7XID - chains B and C of the 5 polymer chains in the assembly; structure by electron microscopy, 3.30 A resolution.

== Chain B (and C) ==
Protein: Spike glycoprotein
From: Severe acute respiratory syndrome coronavirus 2
Notes: chain C of this document is another copy of the same molecule, construct and numbering; everything in this record applies to it too
Reference sequence: P0DTC2 (SPIKE_SARS2); aligned to UniProt positions 1-1208 over residues 1-1208
Amino-acid sequence (1267 residues; row label = number of the first residue in the row; note: 5 numbers in that range are skipped by the numbering (no residue carries them; nothing is unmodelled there); a row labelled like 214A-214B holds insertion residues (214A, then the next letters in order)):
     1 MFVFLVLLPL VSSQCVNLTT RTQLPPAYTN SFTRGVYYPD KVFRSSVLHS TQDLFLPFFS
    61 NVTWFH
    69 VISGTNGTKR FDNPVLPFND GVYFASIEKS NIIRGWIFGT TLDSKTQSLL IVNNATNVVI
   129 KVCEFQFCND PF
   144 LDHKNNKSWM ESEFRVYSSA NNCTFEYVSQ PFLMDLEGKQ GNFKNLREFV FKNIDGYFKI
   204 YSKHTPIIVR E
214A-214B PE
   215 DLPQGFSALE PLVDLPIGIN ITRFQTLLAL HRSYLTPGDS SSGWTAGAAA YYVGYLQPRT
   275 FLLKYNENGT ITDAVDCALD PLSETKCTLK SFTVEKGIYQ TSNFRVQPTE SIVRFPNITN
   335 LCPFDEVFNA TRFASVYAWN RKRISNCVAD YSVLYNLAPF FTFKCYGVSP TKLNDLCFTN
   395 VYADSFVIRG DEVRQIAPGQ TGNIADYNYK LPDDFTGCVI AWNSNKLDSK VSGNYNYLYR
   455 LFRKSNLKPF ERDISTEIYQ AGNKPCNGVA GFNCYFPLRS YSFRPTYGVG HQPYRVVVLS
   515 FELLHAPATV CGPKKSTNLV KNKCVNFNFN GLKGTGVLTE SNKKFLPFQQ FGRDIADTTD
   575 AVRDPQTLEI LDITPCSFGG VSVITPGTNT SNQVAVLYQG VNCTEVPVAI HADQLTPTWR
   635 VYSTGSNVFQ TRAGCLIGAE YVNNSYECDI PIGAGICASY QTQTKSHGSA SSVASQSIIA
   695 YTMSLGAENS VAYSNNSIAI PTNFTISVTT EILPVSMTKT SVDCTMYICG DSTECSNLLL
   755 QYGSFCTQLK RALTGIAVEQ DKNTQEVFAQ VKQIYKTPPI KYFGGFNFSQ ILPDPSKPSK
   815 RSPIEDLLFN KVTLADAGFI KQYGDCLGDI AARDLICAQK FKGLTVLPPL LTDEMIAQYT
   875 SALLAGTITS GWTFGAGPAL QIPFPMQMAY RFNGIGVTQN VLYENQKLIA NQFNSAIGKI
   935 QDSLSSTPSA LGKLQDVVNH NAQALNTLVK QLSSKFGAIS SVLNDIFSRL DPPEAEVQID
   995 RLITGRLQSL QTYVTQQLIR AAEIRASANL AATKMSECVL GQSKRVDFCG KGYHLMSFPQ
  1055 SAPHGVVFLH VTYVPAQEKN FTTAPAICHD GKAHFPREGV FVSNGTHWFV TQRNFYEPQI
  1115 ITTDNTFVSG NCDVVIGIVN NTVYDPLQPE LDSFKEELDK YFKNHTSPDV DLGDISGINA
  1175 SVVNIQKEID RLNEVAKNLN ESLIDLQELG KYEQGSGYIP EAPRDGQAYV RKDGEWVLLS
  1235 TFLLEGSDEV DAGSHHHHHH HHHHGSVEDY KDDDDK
Not modelled in the structure: 1-26, 69-80, 144-152, 173-186, 211-214, 214A-214B, 248-263, 622-639, 677-689, 827-853, 940-943, 1147-1270
Disulfide bonds: Cys131-Cys166, Cys291-Cys301, Cys336-Cys361, Cys379-Cys432, Cys391-Cys525, Cys480-Cys488, Cys538-Cys590, Cys617-Cys649, Cys662-Cys671, Cys738-Cys760, Cys743-Cys749, Cys1032-Cys1043, Cys1082-Cys1126
Covalent attachments: N-acetylglucosamine (NAG) linked to Asn61, Asn122, Asn165, Asn234, Asn282, Asn331, Asn343, Asn603, Asn616, Asn657, Asn709, Asn717, Asn801, Asn1074, Asn1098, Asn1134
Sequence notes: variant Val69 (Ala67 in P0DTC2), Ile95 (Thr in P0DTC2), Asp145 (Gly142 in P0DTC2), Ile211 (Leu212 in P0DTC2), Asp339 (Gly in P0DTC2), Leu371 (Ser in P0DTC2), Pro373 (Ser in P0DTC2), Phe375 (Ser in P0DTC2), Asn417 (Lys in P0DTC2), Lys440 (Asn in P0DTC2), Ser446 (Gly in P0DTC2), Asn477 (Ser in P0DTC2), Lys478 (Thr in P0DTC2), Ala484 (Glu in P0DTC2), Arg493 (Gln in P0DTC2), Ser496 (Gly in P0DTC2), Arg498 (Gln in P0DTC2), Tyr501 (Asn in P0DTC2), His505 (Tyr in P0DTC2), Lys547 (Thr in P0DTC2), Gly614 (Asp in P0DTC2), Tyr655 (His in P0DTC2), Lys679 (Asn in P0DTC2), His681 (Pro in P0DTC2), Gly682 (Arg in P0DTC2), Ser683 (Arg in P0DTC2), Ser685 (Arg in P0DTC2), Lys764 (Asn in P0DTC2), Tyr796 (Asp in P0DTC2), Pro817 (Phe in P0DTC2), Lys856 (Asn in P0DTC2), Pro892 (Ala in P0DTC2), Pro899 (Ala in P0DTC2), Pro942 (Ala in P0DTC2), His954 (Gln in P0DTC2), Lys969 (Asn in P0DTC2), Phe981 (Leu in P0DTC2); insertion (214, 214A-214B); engineered mutation Pro986 (Lys in P0DTC2), Pro987 (Val in P0DTC2); expression tag (1209-1270)

== Interface between chain B and chain C ==
Contacting residue pairs (95):
  Asn317(B) - Asp737(C)  hydrogen bond
  Pro521(B) - Tyr200(C)
  Pro521(B) - Pro230(C)  hydrophobic
  Lys558(B) - Phe43(C)
  Lys558(B) - Asn282(C)
  Phe559(B) - Phe43(C)  hydrophobic
  Leu560(B) - Tyr38(C)  hydrophobic
  Leu560(B) - Gly283(C)
  Leu560(B) - Thr284(C)
  Phe562(B) - Asp40(C)
  Phe562(B) - Lys41(C)
  Phe562(B) - Glu224(C)
  Phe562(B) - Pro225(C)
  Gln563(B) - Lys41(C)
  Gln563(B) - Val42(C)  hydrogen bond (side chain-backbone)
  Gln563(B) - Phe43(C)
  Phe565(B) - Val42(C)
  Phe565(B) - Phe43(C)  hydrogen bond (backbone-backbone)
  Gly566(B) - Phe43(C)
  Arg567(B) - Val42(C)
  Arg567(B) - Phe43(C)  hydrogen bond (backbone-backbone)
  Thr572(B) - Phe855(C)
  Phe592(B) - Met740(C)  hydrophobic
  Phe592(B) - Lys854(C)
  Phe592(B) - Gly857(C)
  Gln613(B) - Leu861(C)
  Gln613(B) - Pro862(C)
  Gly667(B) - Leu864(C)
  Ala668(B) - Leu864(C)
  Gly669(B) - Leu864(C)
  Leu699(B) - Met869(C)  hydrophobic
  Leu699(B) - Gln872(C)
  Ala701(B) - Gln787(C)
  Ala701(B) - Ile788(C)  hydrogen bond (backbone-backbone)
  Glu702(B) - Lys790(C)  salt bridge
  Asn703(B) - Gln787(C)  hydrogen bond
  Asn703(B) - Ile788(C)
  Asn703(B) - Tyr789(C)
  Val705(B) - Thr883(C)
  Val705(B) - Ser884(C)
  Val705(B) - Gln895(C)
  Ala706(B) - Gln895(C)  hydrogen bond (backbone-side chain)
  Tyr707(B) - Phe797(C)
  Tyr707(B) - Thr883(C)
  Tyr707(B) - Ile896(C)
  Tyr707(B) - Pro897(C)
  Tyr707(B) - Phe898(C)  hydrogen bond (side chain-backbone)
  Asn709(B) - Pro897(C)
  Ser711(B) - Gln895(C)
  Ser711(B) - Ile896(C)
  Ser711(B) - Pro897(C)
  Ile712(B) - Gln895(C)
  Ala713(B) - Leu894(C)
  Ala713(B) - Gln895(C)  hydrogen bond (backbone-backbone)
  Thr961(B) - Gln762(C)
  Gln965(B) - Phe759(C)
  Gln965(B) - Gln762(C)  hydrogen bond
  Ser968(B) - Gln755(C)
  Ser968(B) - Tyr756(C)
  Ser968(B) - Gly757(C)
  Lys969(B) - Gln755(C)
  Phe970(B) - Gln755(C)  hydrogen bond (backbone-backbone)
  Phe970(B) - Phe759(C)  hydrophobic
  Gly971(B) - Gln755(C)
  Gly971(B) - Asp994(C)
  Arg995(B) - Thr998(C)  hydrogen bond
  Gln1002(B) - Gln1002(C)
  Gln1002(B) - Gln1005(C)  hydrogen bond
  Thr1009(B) - Thr1009(C)
  Ile1013(B) - Ile1013(C)  hydrophobic
  Arg1039(B) - Thr1027(C)
  Arg1039(B) - Glu1031(C)  salt bridge
  Arg1039(B) - Arg1039(C)
  Val1040(B) - Ser1030(C)
  Val1040(B) - Glu1031(C)
  Asp1041(B) - Ser1030(C)  hydrogen bond
  Tyr1047(B) - Ala890(C)  hydrophobic
  Val1068(B) - Ala890(C)
  Pro1069(B) - Ala890(C)
  Glu1072(B) - Pro892(C)
  Glu1072(B) - Leu894(C)
  Thr1077(B) - Met900(C)
  Pro1079(B) - Tyr917(C)
  Phe1089(B) - Tyr917(C)  hydrophobic
  Gly1093(B) - Tyr904(C)
  Val1094(B) - Met900(C)  hydrophobic
  Val1094(B) - Tyr904(C)
  Arg1107(B) - Tyr904(C)
  Ser1123(B) - Asn914(C)  hydrogen bond
  Ser1123(B) - Glu1111(C)
  Val1128(B) - Tyr917(C)
  Val1128(B) - Glu918(C)
  Ile1130(B) - Gln920(C)
  Leu1141(B) - Glu1144(C)
  Leu1145(B) - Leu1145(C)  hydrophobic
Interface residues without a listed pair, chain B (76 interface residues in all): Gln314, Arg319, Arg357, Thr549, Lys557, Gln564, Ile569, Ala570, Pro589, Met697, Gly700, Ser708, Asn710, Pro715, Gln957, Lys1045, Gly1046, Asn1074, Glu1092, Phe1121, Val1129
Interface residues without a listed pair, chain C (80 interface residues in all): Arg44, Val47, Cys166, Asp745, Ser758, Lys764, Arg765, Thr768, Lys786, Pro792, Lys856, Val860, Tyr873, Trp886, Gly889, Asn907, Val963, Leu1012, Leu1034, Gly1035

== In short ==
Chain B and chain C form an interface of 76 and 80 residues respectively, with 15 hydrogen bonds and 2 salt
bridges. Among the polar pairs are Glu702(B)-Lys790(C), Arg1039(B)-Glu1031(C) and Asn317(B)-Asp737(C).
Both chains are Spike glycoprotein (Severe acute respiratory syndrome coronavirus 2). Entry 7XID (S-ECD
(Omicron) in complex with PD of ACE2) was determined by electron microscopy.
